4QWG - chains A and G of the 28 polymer chains in the assembly; structure by X-ray diffraction, 2.60 A resolution.

[Chain A]
Molecule: Proteasome subunit alpha type-2
Organism: Saccharomyces cerevisiae
Notes: engineered mutation(s): A49V
UniProt: P23639 (PSA2_YEAST); residues 1-250 here = UniProt positions 1-250
Sequence (250 residues; numbered 1 to 250; the number before each row is that of its first residue):
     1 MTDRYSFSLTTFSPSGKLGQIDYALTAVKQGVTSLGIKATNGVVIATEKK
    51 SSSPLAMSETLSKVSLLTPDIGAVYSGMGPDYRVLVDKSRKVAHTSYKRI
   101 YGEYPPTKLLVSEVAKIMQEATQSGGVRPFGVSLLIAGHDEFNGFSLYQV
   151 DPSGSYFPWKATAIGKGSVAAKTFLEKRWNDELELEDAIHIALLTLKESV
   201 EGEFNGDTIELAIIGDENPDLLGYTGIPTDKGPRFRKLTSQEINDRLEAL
Curated features (UniProtKB/Swiss-Prot):
  - cross-link: Lys108 (Glycyl lysine isopeptide (Lys-Gly) (interchain with G-Cter in ubiquitin))

[Chain G]
Molecule: Proteasome subunit alpha type-1
Organism: Saccharomyces cerevisiae
UniProt: P21243 (PSA1_YEAST); residues -8 to 243 here correspond to UniProt positions 1-252 (UniProt number = residue number + 9)
Sequence (252 residues; row label = number of the first residue in the row; numbers below 1 keep their minus sign (Met-8 is residue -8)):
    -8 MSGAAAASAAGYDRHITIFSPEGRLYQVEYAFKATNQTNINSLAVRGKDC
    42 TVVISQKKVPDKLLDPTTVSYIFCISRTIGMVVNGPIPDARNAALRAKAE
    92 AAEFRYKYGYDMPCDVLAKRMANLSQIYTQRAYMRPLGVILTFVSVDEEL
   142 GPSIYKTDPAGYYVGYKATATGPKQQEITTNLENHFKKSKIDHINEESWE
   192 KVVEFAITHMIDALGTEFSKNDLEVGVATKDKFFTLSAENIEERLVAIAE
   242 QD
Disordered / not traced: -8 to 1, 243
Bound ions: Mg2+: Thr8, Tyr119, Arg122, Met125

[Interface between chain A and chain G]
Pairs across the interface (64; chain A residue first):
  Asp3(A) with Tyr124(G)
  Tyr5(A) with Ile7(G); Ala123(G), hydrophobic; Tyr124(G), hydrophobic
  Leu9(A) with Ala123(G), hydrophobic
  Gln20(A) with Ile9(G); Phe10(G), hydrogen bond (side chain-backbone)
  Tyr23(A) with Phe10(G), hydrophobic; Ser11(G); Pro12(G), hydrophobic; Gly14(G)
  Ala24(A) with Phe10(G), hydrophobic
  Thr26(A) with Pro12(G); Glu13(G)
  Ala27(A) with Gly14(G)
  Ser52(A) with Tyr153(G), hydrogen bond
  Ser53(A) with Thr170(G)
  Pro54(A) with Lys158(G); Glu174(G)
  Leu55(A) with Tyr157(G); Lys158(G), hydrogen bond (backbone-backbone); Ala159(G); Thr170(G); Leu173(G), hydrophobic; Glu174(G); Phe177(G), hydrophobic
  Ala56(A) with Gly156(G); Tyr157(G), hydrophobic
  Met57(A) with Val155(G); Gly156(G), hydrogen bond (backbone-backbone); Tyr157(G); Lys158(G)
  Thr60(A) with Tyr146(G); Val155(G); Gly156(G), hydrogen bond (side chain-backbone)
  Leu61(A) with Tyr153(G), hydrophobic; Val155(G), hydrophobic
  Met78(A) with Phe10(G), hydrophobic; Leu16(G), hydrophobic
  Pro80(A) with Gln117(G); Ala151(G); Gly152(G); Tyr153(G)
  Asp81(A) with Gln117(G)
  Arg83(A) with Ala113(G), hydrogen bond (side chain-backbone); Asn114(G), hydrogen bond; Gly152(G), hydrogen bond (side chain-backbone); Tyr154(G)
  Val84(A) with Asn114(G); Gln117(G)
  Asp87(A) with Lys110(G), salt bridge; Asn114(G), hydrogen bond
  Gly126(A) with Arg122(G); Ala123(G), hydrogen bond (backbone-backbone)
  Val127(A) with Gln121(G); Arg122(G)
  Arg128(A) with Thr8(G); Phe10(G); Leu16(G); Thr120(G), hydrogen bond (side chain-backbone); Gln121(G), hydrogen bond (backbone-backbone)
  Pro129(A) with Phe10(G)
  Phe130(A) with Gln121(G)
  Gly131(A) with Phe10(G)
Also at the interface, not in a pair above, chain A (30 interface residues in all): Thr2, Ala121
Also at the interface, not in a pair above, chain G (33 interface residues in all): Arg37

[Overview]
30 residues of chain A face 33 of chain G across their interface; the contacts include 12 hydrogen bonds and 1
salt bridge. Polar contacts include Asp87(A)-Lys110(G), Gln20(A)-Phe10(G) and Ser52(A)-Tyr153(G). Thr8(G),
Tyr119(G), Arg122(G) and Met125(G) coordinate Mg2+.
Here chain A is Proteasome subunit alpha type-2 and chain G is Proteasome subunit alpha type-1, both from
Saccharomyces cerevisiae. Entry 4QWG (yCP beta5-A49V mutant in complex with carfilzomib) was determined by
X-ray diffraction together with 4QUX, 4QUY, 4QV0, 4QV1, 4QV3, 4QV4 and 42 further entries from the same study.
